1GTL - chains 1 and 3; structure by X-ray diffraction, 2.80 A resolution.

== Chain 1 ==
Protein: Kumamolysin
Organism: Bacillus NOVOSP. MN-32
Chain sequence (357 residues; each row starts with the number of its first residue):
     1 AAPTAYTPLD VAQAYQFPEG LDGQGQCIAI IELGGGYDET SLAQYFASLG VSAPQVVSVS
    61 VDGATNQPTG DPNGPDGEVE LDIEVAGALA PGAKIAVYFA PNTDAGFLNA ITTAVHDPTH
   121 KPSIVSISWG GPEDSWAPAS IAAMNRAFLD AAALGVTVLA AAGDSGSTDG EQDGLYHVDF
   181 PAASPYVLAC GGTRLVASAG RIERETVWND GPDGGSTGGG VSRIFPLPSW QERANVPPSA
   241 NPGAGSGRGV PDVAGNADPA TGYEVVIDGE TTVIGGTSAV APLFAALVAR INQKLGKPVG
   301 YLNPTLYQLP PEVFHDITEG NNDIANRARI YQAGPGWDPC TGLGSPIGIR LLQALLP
Bound ions: Ca2+: Asp316, Ile317, Gly334, Gly336, Asp338

== Chain 3 ==
Protein: Aldehyde inhibitor
Chain sequence (4 residues; numbered 1 to 4; the number before each row is that of its first residue):
     1 XIPF
Modified residues: ACE (acetyl group) at position 1; Phe4 (l-phenylalaninol; PHL)

== Chain 1 / chain 3 interface ==
Residue-residue contacts (21):
  Glu78(1) - Pro3(3)
  Glu78(1) - Phe4(3)  hydrogen bond (side chain-backbone)
  Asn102(1) - ACE_1(3)  hydrogen bond (side chain-backbone)
  Ser128(1) - Pro3(3)
  Ser128(1) - Phe4(3)  hydrogen bond (backbone-backbone)
  Trp129(1) - ACE_1(3)
  Trp129(1) - Ile2(3)
  Trp129(1) - Pro3(3)
  Trp129(1) - Phe4(3)
  Gly130(1) - ACE_1(3)
  Gly130(1) - Ile2(3)  hydrogen bond (backbone-backbone)
  Gly130(1) - Phe4(3)
  Gly131(1) - Phe4(3)
  Ala161(1) - Phe4(3)
  Gly163(1) - Phe4(3)
  Asp164(1) - Phe4(3)
  Asp179(1) - Phe4(3)
  Gly275(1) - Phe4(3)
  Gly276(1) - Phe4(3)
  Thr277(1) - Phe4(3)  hydrogen bond (backbone-backbone)
  Ser278(1) - Phe4(3)  covalent bond
Also at the interface, not in a pair above, chain 1 (15 interface residues in all): Trp136

== In short ==
Chain 1 and chain 3 form an interface of 15 and 4 residues respectively; the contacts include 1 covalent bond
and 5 hydrogen bonds. Polar pairs include Glu78(1)-Phe4(3), Asn102(1)-ACE_1(3) and Ser128(1)-Phe4(3). The Ca2+
site is built by Asp316(1), Ile317(1), Gly334(1), Gly336(1) and Asp338(1).
Chain 1 is Kumamolysin (Bacillus NOVOSP. MN-32) and chain 3 is Aldehyde inhibitor; the structure, The
thermostable serine-carboxyl type proteinase, kumamolisin (KSCP) - complex with Ac-Ile-Pro-Phe-cho, was
determined by X-ray diffraction, deposited together with 1GT9, 1GTG and 1GTJ.
